8G2W - chains I and J of the 8 polymer chains in the assembly; structure by electron microscopy, 3.70 A resolution.

# Chain I
Name: DNA-directed RNA polymerase subunit beta
Source organism: Escherichia coli
Reference sequence: C3SIA7 (C3SIA7_ECOLX); residue numbers follow UniProt; this construct covers 2-1341
Chain sequence (1340 residues; row label = number of the first residue in the row):
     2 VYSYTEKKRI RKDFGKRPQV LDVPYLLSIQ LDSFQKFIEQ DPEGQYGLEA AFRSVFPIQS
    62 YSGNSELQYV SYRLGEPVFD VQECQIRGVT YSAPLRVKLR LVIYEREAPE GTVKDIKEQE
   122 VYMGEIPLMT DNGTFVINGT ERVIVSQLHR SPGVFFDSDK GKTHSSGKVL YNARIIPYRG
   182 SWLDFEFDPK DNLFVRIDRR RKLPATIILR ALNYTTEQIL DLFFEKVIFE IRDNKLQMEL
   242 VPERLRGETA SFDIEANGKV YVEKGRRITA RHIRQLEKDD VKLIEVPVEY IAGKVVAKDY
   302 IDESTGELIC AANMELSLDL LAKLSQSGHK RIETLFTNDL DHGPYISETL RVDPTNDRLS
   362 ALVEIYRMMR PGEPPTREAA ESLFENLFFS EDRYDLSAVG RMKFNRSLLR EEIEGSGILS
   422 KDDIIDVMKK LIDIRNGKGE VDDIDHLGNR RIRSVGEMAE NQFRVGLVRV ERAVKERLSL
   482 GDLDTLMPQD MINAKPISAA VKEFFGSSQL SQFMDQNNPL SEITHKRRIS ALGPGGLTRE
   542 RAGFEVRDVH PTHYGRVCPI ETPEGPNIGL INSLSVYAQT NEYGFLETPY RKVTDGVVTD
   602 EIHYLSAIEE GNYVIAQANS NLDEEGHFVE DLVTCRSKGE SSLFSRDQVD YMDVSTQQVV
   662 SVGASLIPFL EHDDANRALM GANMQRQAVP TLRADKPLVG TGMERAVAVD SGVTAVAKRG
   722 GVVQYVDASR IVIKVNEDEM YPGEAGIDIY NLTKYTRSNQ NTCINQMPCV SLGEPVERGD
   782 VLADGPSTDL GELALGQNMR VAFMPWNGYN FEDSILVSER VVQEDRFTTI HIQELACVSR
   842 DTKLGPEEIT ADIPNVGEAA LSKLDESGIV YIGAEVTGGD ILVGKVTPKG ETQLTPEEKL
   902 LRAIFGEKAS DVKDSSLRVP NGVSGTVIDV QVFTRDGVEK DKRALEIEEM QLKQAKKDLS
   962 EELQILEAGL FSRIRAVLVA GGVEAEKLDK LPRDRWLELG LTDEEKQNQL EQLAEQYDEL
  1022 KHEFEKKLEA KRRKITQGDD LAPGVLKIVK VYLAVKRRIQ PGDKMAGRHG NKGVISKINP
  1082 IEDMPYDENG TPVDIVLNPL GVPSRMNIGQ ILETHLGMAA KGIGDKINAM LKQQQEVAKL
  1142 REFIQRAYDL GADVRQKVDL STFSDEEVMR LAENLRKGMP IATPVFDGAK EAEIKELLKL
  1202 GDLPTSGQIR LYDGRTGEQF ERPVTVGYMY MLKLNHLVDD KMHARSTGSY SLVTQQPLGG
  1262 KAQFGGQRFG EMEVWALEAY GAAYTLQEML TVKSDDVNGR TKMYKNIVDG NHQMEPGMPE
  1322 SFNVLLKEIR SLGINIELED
Unresolved in the structure: 891-914

# Chain J
Name: DNA-directed RNA polymerase subunit beta'
Source organism: Escherichia coli
Reference sequence: C3SIA2 (C3SIA2_ECOLX); residue numbers follow UniProt; this construct covers 16-1373
Chain sequence (1358 residues; row label = number of the first residue in the row):
    16 EFDAIKIALA SPDMIRSWSF GEVKKPETIN YRTFKPERDG LFCARIFGPV KDYECLCGKY
    76 KRLKHRGVIC EKCGVEVTQT KVRRERMGHI ELASPTAHIW FLKSLPSRIG LLLDMPLRDI
   136 ERVLYFESYV VIEGGMTNLE RQQILTEEQY LDALEEFGDE FDAKMGAEAI QALLKSMDLE
   196 QECEQLREEL NETNSETKRK KLTKRIKLLE AFVQSGNKPE WMILTVLPVL PPDLRPLVPL
   256 DGGRFATSDL NDLYRRVINR NNRLKRLLDL AAPDIIVRNE KRMLQEAVDA LLDNGRRGRA
   316 ITGSNKRPLK SLADMIKGKQ GRFRQNLLGK RVDYSGRSVI TVGPYLRLHQ CGLPKKMALE
   376 LFKPFIYGKL ELRGLATTIK AAKKMVEREE AVVWDILDEV IREHPVLLNR APTLHRLGIQ
   436 AFEPVLIEGK AIQLHPLVCA AYNADFDGDQ MAVHVPLTLE AQLEARALMM STNNILSPAN
   496 GEPIIVPSQD VVLGLYYMTR DCVNAKGEGM VLTGPKEAER LYRSGLASLH ARVKVRITEY
   556 EKDANGELVA KTSLKDTTVG RAILWMIVPK GLPYSIVNQA LGKKAISKML NTCYRILGLK
   616 PTVIFADQIM YTGFAYAARS GASVGIDDMV IPEKKHEIIS EAEAEVAEIQ EQFQSGLVTA
   676 GERYNKVIDI WAAANDRVSK AMMDNLQTET VINRDGQEEK QVSFNSIYMM ADSGARGSAA
   736 QIRQLAGMRG LMAKPDGSII ETPITANFRE GLNVLQYFIS THGARKGLAD TALKTANSGY
   796 LTRRLVDVAQ DLVVTEDDCG THEGIMMTPV IEGGDVKEPL RDRVLGRVTA EDVLKPGTAD
   856 ILVPRNTLLH EQWCDLLEEN SVDAVKVRSV VSCDTDFGVC AHCYGRDLAR GHIINKGEAI
   916 GVIAAQSIGE PGTQLTMRTF HIGGAASRAA AESSIQVKNK GSIKLSNVKS VVNSSGKLVI
   976 TSRNTELKLI DEFGRTKESY KVPYGAVLAK GDGEQVAGGE TVANWDPHTM PVITEVSGFV
  1036 RFTDMIDGQT ITRQTDELTG LSSLVVLDSA ERTAGGKDLR PALKIVDAQG NDVLIPGTDM
  1096 PAQYFLPGKA IVQLEDGVQI SSGDTLARIP QESGGTKDIT GGLPRVADLF EARRPKEPAI
  1156 LAEISGIVSF GKETKGKRRL VITPVDGSDP YEEMIPKWRQ LNVFEGERVE RGDVISDGPE
  1216 APHDILRLRG VHAVTRYIVN EVQDVYRLQG VKINDKHIEV IVRQMLRKAT IVNAGSSDFL
  1276 EGEQVEYSRV KIANRELEAN GKVGATYSRD LLGITKASLA TESFISAASF QETTRVLTEA
  1336 AVAGKRDELR GLKENVIVGR LIPAGTGYAY HQDRMRRR
Unresolved in the structure: 934-947, 1127-1133
Ion coordination: Mg2+: Asp460, Asp462, Asp464 (shared with 1 residue of chain R)

# How chain I and chain J interact
Residue-residue contacts - 360 pairs, chain I then chain J:
  Phe545(I) - Lys781(J)
  Phe545(I) - Ala784(J)  hydrophobic
  Phe545(I) - Asp785(J)
  Phe545(I) - Leu788(J)  hydrophobic
  Arg548(I) - Arg780(J)  hydrogen bond (backbone-side chain)
  Asp549(I) - Arg780(J)
  Asp549(I) - Lys781(J)
  Val550(I) - Pro750(J)
  Val550(I) - His777(J)
  Val550(I) - Arg780(J)
  His551(I) - Phe773(J)
  Pro552(I) - Phe773(J)
  Pro552(I) - His777(J)
  His554(I) - Phe773(J)
  Tyr555(I) - Val769(J)
  Tyr555(I) - Leu770(J)  hydrophobic
  Tyr555(I) - Phe773(J)
  Pro560(I) - Phe773(J)  hydrophobic
  Pro560(I) - Thr776(J)
  Pro560(I) - Arg780(J)  hydrogen bond (backbone-side chain)
  Ile561(I) - Tyr772(J)  hydrophobic
  Thr563(I) - Arg780(J)
  Gly570(I) - Arg780(J)
  Gln618(I) - Asn768(J)  hydrogen bond
  Gln618(I) - Val769(J)
  Gln618(I) - Leu770(J)
  Asn620(I) - Asn768(J)  hydrogen bond
  Asn620(I) - Val769(J)
  Ser642(I) - Thr757(J)
  Ser642(I) - Ile774(J)
  Leu644(I) - Glu658(J)
  Val660(I) - Val769(J)  hydrophobic
  Leu671(I) - Tyr772(J)  hydrogen bond (backbone-side chain)
  Glu672(I) - Gly766(J)
  Glu672(I) - Leu767(J)
  His673(I) - Phe763(J)
  His673(I) - Arg764(J)  hydrogen bond (side chain-backbone)
  His673(I) - Glu765(J)
  His673(I) - Gly766(J)
  Asp674(I) - Phe763(J)
  Asp674(I) - Tyr772(J)  hydrogen bond (backbone-side chain)
  Asp675(I) - Phe763(J)
  Asp675(I) - Tyr772(J)  hydrogen bond (backbone-side chain)
  Ala676(I) - Tyr772(J)
  Ala676(I) - Thr776(J)
  Ala676(I) - Ala779(J)  hydrophobic
  Asn677(I) - Ala779(J)
  Asn677(I) - Leu783(J)
  Ala679(I) - Tyr772(J)
  Leu680(I) - Leu783(J)  hydrophobic
  Phe804(I) - Ser638(J)
  Met805(I) - Ala633(J)
  Pro806(I) - Asp505(J)
  Pro806(I) - Ala633(J)
  Trp807(I) - Ala633(J)  hydrophobic
  Asn808(I) - Pro359(J)
  Asn808(I) - Phe629(J)
  Asn808(I) - Ala630(J)
  Asn808(I) - Ala633(J)
  Gly809(I) - Val357(J)
  Gly809(I) - Pro359(J)
  Gly809(I) - Asp505(J)
  Gly809(I) - Phe629(J)
  Tyr810(I) - Val357(J)
  Tyr810(I) - Pro359(J)
  Tyr810(I) - Tyr360(J)
  Asn811(I) - Asp505(J)
  Phe812(I) - Val357(J)  hydrophobic
  Phe812(I) - Pro451(J)
  Phe812(I) - Phe461(J)  hydrophobic
  Phe812(I) - Ser503(J)
  Phe812(I) - Gln504(J)
  Phe812(I) - Asp505(J)
  Phe812(I) - Phe629(J)  hydrophobic
  Glu813(I) - Ala459(J)
  Glu813(I) - Asp460(J)
  Glu813(I) - Phe461(J)
  Glu813(I) - Gln504(J)  hydrogen bond
  Glu813(I) - Arg731(J)  salt bridge
  Asp814(I) - Asp460(J)
  Ser815(I) - Val357(J)
  Ser815(I) - Phe461(J)
  Arg841(I) - Gly257(J)
  Gln1061(I) - Lys445(J)
  Pro1062(I) - Ala446(J)
  Gly1063(I) - Val354(J)
  Gly1063(I) - Ala446(J)
  Lys1065(I) - Asp462(J)  hydrogen bond (side chain-backbone)
  Lys1065(I) - Gly463(J)
  Lys1073(I) - Asp462(J)
  Gly1074(I) - Phe461(J)
  Val1075(I) - Ile355(J)
  Val1075(I) - Phe461(J)  hydrogen bond (backbone-backbone)
  Val1075(I) - Gly463(J)
  Ser1077(I) - Thr356(J)
  Asn1099(I) - Asp505(J)
  Pro1100(I) - Ala637(J)
  Pro1100(I) - Ser638(J)
  Pro1100(I) - Val639(J)
  Pro1100(I) - Met725(J)  hydrophobic
  Leu1101(I) - Gln504(J)
  Leu1101(I) - Asp505(J)
  Leu1101(I) - Leu508(J)  hydrophobic
  Leu1101(I) - Met725(J)  hydrophobic
  Leu1101(I) - Arg731(J)
  Val1103(I) - Val639(J)  hydrophobic
  Pro1104(I) - Met725(J)  hydrophobic
  Pro1104(I) - Gln736(J)
  Pro1104(I) - Leu740(J)  hydrophobic
  Ser1105(I) - Arg731(J)  hydrogen bond
  Ser1105(I) - Gln736(J)  hydrogen bond (backbone-side chain)
  Arg1106(I) - Arg731(J)
  Met1107(I) - Gln736(J)
  Met1107(I) - Gln739(J)
  Met1107(I) - Leu740(J)  hydrophobic
  Met1107(I) - Phe763(J)  hydrophobic
  Ile1109(I) - Met644(J)  hydrophobic
  Ile1109(I) - Leu740(J)  hydrophobic
  Ile1109(I) - Phe763(J)
  Ile1112(I) - Val639(J)  hydrophobic
  Ile1112(I) - Gly640(J)
  Ile1112(I) - Ile641(J)
  Leu1113(I) - Ile641(J)  hydrophobic
  His1116(I) - Ile641(J)
  Phe1187(I) - Leu767(J)
  Phe1187(I) - Val769(J)  hydrophobic
  Phe1187(I) - Tyr772(J)  hydrophobic
  Glu1192(I) - Arg764(J)
  Lys1196(I) - Asp642(J)  salt bridge
  Ser1207(I) - Asp642(J)  hydrogen bond
  Gln1209(I) - Ser638(J)
  Gln1209(I) - Gly640(J)
  Gln1209(I) - Asp643(J)  hydrogen bond
  Glu1219(I) - Arg538(J)
  Glu1219(I) - Arg634(J)  salt bridge
  Phe1221(I) - Ala633(J)
  Phe1221(I) - Arg634(J)
  Glu1222(I) - Tyr512(J)
  Glu1222(I) - Tyr537(J)
  Glu1222(I) - Arg634(J)
  Glu1222(I) - Ser635(J)
  Arg1223(I) - Gly636(J)
  Arg1223(I) - Ala637(J)
  Arg1223(I) - Ser638(J)
  Arg1223(I) - Phe719(J)  hydrogen bond (side chain-backbone)
  Arg1223(I) - Ser721(J)
  Arg1223(I) - Met724(J)
  Pro1224(I) - Ser638(J)  hydrogen bond (backbone-side chain)
  Val1225(I) - Gly636(J)
  Val1225(I) - Ser638(J)
  Thr1226(I) - Ser638(J)  hydrogen bond (backbone-side chain)
  Thr1226(I) - Val639(J)  hydrogen bond (side chain-backbone)
  Thr1226(I) - Gly640(J)
  Val1239(I) - Ser353(J)
  Val1239(I) - Val354(J)  hydrophobic
  Val1239(I) - Lys445(J)
  Asp1240(I) - Lys445(J)
  Lys1242(I) - Arg352(J)
  Lys1242(I) - Gln465(J)
  Met1243(I) - Arg352(J)
  Met1243(I) - Pro369(J)  hydrophobic
  Met1243(I) - Lys371(J)
  Met1243(I) - Met372(J)
  Met1243(I) - Lys445(J)
  His1244(I) - Ser350(J)
  His1244(I) - Arg352(J)  hydrogen bond (backbone-backbone)
  Ala1245(I) - Ser350(J)
  Ala1245(I) - Gly351(J)
  Ala1245(I) - Met372(J)
  Ala1245(I) - Glu375(J)
  Ala1245(I) - Leu376(J)  hydrophobic
  Arg1246(I) - Val347(J)  hydrogen bond (side chain-backbone)
  Arg1246(I) - Asp348(J)  salt bridge
  Arg1246(I) - Tyr349(J)  hydrogen bond (backbone-backbone)
  Arg1246(I) - Ser350(J)  hydrogen bond (backbone-backbone)
  Arg1246(I) - Leu376(J)
  Ser1247(I) - Asp348(J)
  Ser1247(I) - Tyr349(J)  hydrogen bond (backbone-backbone)
  Ser1247(I) - Glu375(J)  hydrogen bond (backbone-backbone)
  Ser1247(I) - Lys378(J)
  Thr1248(I) - Asp348(J)
  Thr1248(I) - Tyr349(J)
  Leu1253(I) - Arg99(J)  hydrogen bond (backbone-side chain)
  Leu1253(I) - Asp248(J)
  Leu1253(I) - Arg250(J)
  Val1254(I) - Arg337(J)
  Thr1255(I) - Arg99(J)  hydrogen bond
  Gln1256(I) - Asn341(J)  hydrogen bond (side chain-backbone)
  Gln1256(I) - Lys345(J)
  Gln1256(I) - Arg346(J)  hydrogen bond (side chain-backbone)
  Gln1257(I) - Asp348(J)
  Pro1258(I) - Arg346(J)
  Pro1258(I) - Val347(J)
  Pro1258(I) - Asp348(J)
  Gly1260(I) - Arg346(J)
  Gly1261(I) - Arg346(J)
  Gly1267(I) - Arg346(J)  hydrogen bond (backbone-side chain)
  Gly1267(I) - Val347(J)
  Gly1267(I) - Ser350(J)
  Gln1268(I) - Arg346(J)
  Gln1268(I) - Val347(J)  hydrogen bond (backbone-backbone)
  Gln1268(I) - Ser350(J)  hydrogen bond (backbone-side chain)
  Gln1268(I) - Arg352(J)
  Arg1269(I) - Arg339(J)  hydrogen bond (side chain-backbone)
  Arg1269(I) - Gln340(J)  hydrogen bond (side chain-backbone)
  Arg1269(I) - Gly344(J)  hydrogen bond (side chain-backbone)
  Arg1269(I) - Arg346(J)
  Phe1270(I) - Gly344(J)
  Phe1270(I) - Lys345(J)  hydrogen bond (backbone-backbone)
  Phe1270(I) - Arg346(J)
  Phe1270(I) - Val347(J)  hydrophobic
  Phe1270(I) - Ile434(J)  hydrophobic
  Phe1270(I) - His469(J)
  Gly1271(I) - Gly344(J)
  Glu1272(I) - Arg339(J)  salt bridge
  Glu1272(I) - Leu343(J)
  Glu1272(I) - Gly344(J)
  Glu1272(I) - Arg798(J)  salt bridge
  Met1273(I) - Thr428(J)
  Met1273(I) - Leu429(J)  hydrophobic
  Glu1274(I) - Asn424(J)
  Glu1274(I) - Ala426(J)
  Glu1274(I) - Thr428(J)
  Val1275(I) - Leu343(J)
  Val1275(I) - Val1351(J)  hydrophobic
  Trp1276(I) - Arg798(J)
  Trp1276(I) - Val801(J)
  Trp1276(I) - Gln805(J)
  Trp1276(I) - Val917(J)
  Trp1276(I) - Gln921(J)
  Ala1277(I) - Thr428(J)
  Ala1277(I) - Arg431(J)
  Ala1277(I) - Ile434(J)  hydrophobic
  Ala1277(I) - Gln921(J)
  Leu1278(I) - Met484(J)  hydrophobic
  Glu1279(I) - Gln805(J)  hydrogen bond
  Glu1279(I) - Ala914(J)
  Glu1279(I) - Val917(J)
  Glu1279(I) - Leu1347(J)
  Glu1279(I) - Val1351(J)
  Glu1279(I) - Ala1359(J)
  Ala1280(I) - Arg431(J)
  Ala1280(I) - Glu913(J)
  Ala1280(I) - Val917(J)
  Ala1280(I) - Ile918(J)
  Ala1280(I) - Gln921(J)
  Tyr1281(I) - Arg431(J)
  Tyr1281(I) - Leu432(J)
  Tyr1281(I) - Ile434(J)  hydrogen bond (side chain-backbone)
  Tyr1281(I) - Gln435(J)
  Tyr1281(I) - Leu483(J)
  Tyr1281(I) - Met484(J)  hydrophobic
  Tyr1281(I) - Asn489(J)  hydrogen bond
  Gly1282(I) - Leu483(J)
  Gly1282(I) - Gly1360(J)
  Gly1282(I) - Thr1361(J)  hydrogen bond (backbone-backbone)
  Ala1283(I) - Glu479(J)
  Ala1284(I) - Glu479(J)  hydrogen bond (backbone-side chain)
  Ala1284(I) - Leu1356(J)
  Ala1284(I) - Ile1357(J)
  Ala1284(I) - Thr1361(J)
  Ala1284(I) - Gly1362(J)
  Tyr1285(I) - Glu475(J)
  Tyr1285(I) - Glu479(J)  hydrogen bond (backbone-side chain)
  Tyr1285(I) - Leu1356(J)  hydrophobic
  Tyr1285(I) - Thr1361(J)
  Thr1286(I) - Glu479(J)  hydrogen bond (backbone-side chain)
  Leu1287(I) - Val1351(J)  hydrophobic
  Leu1287(I) - Ile1357(J)  hydrophobic
  Gln1288(I) - Gly1354(J)
  Gln1288(I) - Leu1356(J)  hydrogen bond (side chain-backbone)
  Glu1289(I) - Leu472(J)
  Glu1289(I) - Thr473(J)  hydrogen bond
  Glu1289(I) - Ala476(J)
  Met1290(I) - Val347(J)
  Met1290(I) - Leu422(J)  hydrophobic
  Met1290(I) - His469(J)
  Leu1291(I) - Lys345(J)
  Leu1291(I) - Val1351(J)
  Thr1292(I) - Gly1354(J)
  Lys1294(I) - Asp348(J)
  Lys1294(I) - Val470(J)  hydrogen bond (side chain-backbone)
  Lys1294(I) - Pro471(J)
  Lys1294(I) - Leu472(J)
  Ser1295(I) - Lys345(J)
  Ser1295(I) - Arg346(J)
  Asp1296(I) - Lys345(J)  salt bridge
  Val1298(I) - Lys96(J)
  Asn1299(I) - Lys96(J)
  Met1304(I) - Leu472(J)  hydrophobic
  Met1304(I) - Thr473(J)
  Tyr1305(I) - Pro379(J)  hydrophobic
  Tyr1305(I) - Tyr382(J)
  Tyr1305(I) - Lys398(J)
  Ile1308(I) - Pro379(J)  hydrophobic
  Ile1308(I) - Phe380(J)
  Ile1308(I) - Leu472(J)  hydrophobic
  Val1309(I) - Gly383(J)
  His1313(I) - Phe380(J)
  His1313(I) - Leu472(J)  hydrogen bond (side chain-backbone)
  His1313(I) - Thr473(J)
  His1313(I) - Leu474(J)
  His1313(I) - Gln477(J)
  Met1315(I) - Thr473(J)
  Pro1320(I) - Lys345(J)
  Pro1320(I) - Val1353(J)
  Glu1321(I) - Arg99(J)  salt bridge
  Ser1322(I) - Asn341(J)  hydrogen bond (side chain-backbone)
  Ser1322(I) - Leu342(J)
  Ser1322(I) - Lys345(J)
  Phe1323(I) - Ile1352(J)
  Val1325(I) - Arg99(J)
  Val1325(I) - Leu249(J)  hydrophobic
  Leu1326(I) - Ile331(J)  hydrophobic
  Leu1326(I) - Phe338(J)  hydrophobic
  Leu1326(I) - Leu342(J)  hydrophobic
  Lys1328(I) - Glu100(J)
  Lys1328(I) - Met102(J)
  Lys1328(I) - Leu245(J)
  Lys1328(I) - Pro246(J)
  Lys1328(I) - Leu249(J)
  Glu1329(I) - Leu245(J)
  Glu1329(I) - Met330(J)
  Glu1329(I) - Ile331(J)
  Glu1329(I) - Arg337(J)  salt bridge
  Arg1331(I) - Trp33(J)
  Arg1331(I) - Met102(J)
  Arg1331(I) - Pro243(J)
  Ser1332(I) - Met102(J)
  Ser1332(I) - Pro243(J)
  Ser1332(I) - Leu245(J)
  Ser1332(I) - Tyr269(J)
  Ser1332(I) - Leu327(J)
  Leu1333(I) - His113(J)  hydrogen bond (backbone-side chain)
  Leu1333(I) - Trp115(J)  hydrophobic
  Leu1333(I) - Leu307(J)
  Leu1333(I) - Leu327(J)  hydrophobic
  Gly1334(I) - Leu24(J)
  Gly1334(I) - Ala25(J)  hydrogen bond (backbone-backbone)
  Ile1335(I) - Ile22(J)  hydrophobic
  Ile1335(I) - Ala23(J)
  Ile1335(I) - Ala25(J)
  Ile1335(I) - Ala1336(J)  hydrophobic
  Asn1336(I) - Ile22(J)
  Asn1336(I) - Ala23(J)  hydrogen bond (backbone-backbone)
  Asn1336(I) - Ala25(J)
  Asn1336(I) - Met29(J)
  Asn1336(I) - Trp33(J)
  Ile1337(I) - Ile20(J)  hydrophobic
  Ile1337(I) - Lys21(J)
  Glu1338(I) - Ile20(J)
  Glu1338(I) - Lys21(J)  hydrogen bond (backbone-backbone)
  Leu1339(I) - Phe17(J)  hydrophobic
  Leu1339(I) - Ile20(J)  hydrophobic
  Glu1340(I) - Phe17(J)
  Glu1340(I) - Asp18(J)  hydrogen bond (backbone-backbone)
  Glu1340(I) - Ala19(J)
  Glu1340(I) - Lys21(J)
  Glu1340(I) - Arg1341(J)  salt bridge
  Asp1341(I) - Asp18(J)
Interface residues without a listed pair, chain I (158 interface residues in all): Cys559, Ile569, Ala619, Thr635, Arg637, Glu641, Thr657, Ala1043, Thr1206, Thr1217, Gly1249, Gln1314, Asn1324, Ile1330
Interface residues without a listed pair, chain J (194 interface residues in all): Leu242, Val244, Leu252, Arg259, Ala328, Glu386, Arg425, His430, Gly444, Ala467, Ser539, Gly540, Leu544, Ala632, Asn720, Ala730, Gly732, Ile737, Arg744, Lys749, Ser775, Thr797, Met932, Phe1319, Leu1332, Lys1348, Arg1355

# Summary
The interface between chain I and chain J involves 158 residues on one side and 194 on the other; the contacts
include 53 hydrogen bonds and 10 salt bridges. Among the polar pairs are Glu813(I)-Arg731(J),
Lys1196(I)-Asp642(J) and Glu1219(I)-Arg634(J). Asp460(J), Asp462(J) and Asp464(J) coordinate Mg2+.
Chain I is DNA-directed RNA polymerase subunit beta and chain J is DNA-directed RNA polymerase subunit beta',
both from Escherichia coli; the structure, Cryo-EM structure of 3DVA component 2 of Escherichia coli que-PEC
(paused elongation complex) RNA Polymerase minus ..., was determined by electron microscopy, deposited
together with 8F3C, 8G00, 8G1S, 8G4W, 8G7E and 8G8Z.
